Entry 8K9E (electron microscopy, 3.33 A resolution); this record covers chains A and G of the 8 polymer chains in the assembly.

[Chain A]
Name: Cytochrome c7-like domain-containing protein
Organism: Chloroflexus aurantiacus (strain ATCC 29366 / DSM 635 / J-10-fl)
UniProt: A9WEV2 (A9WEV2_CHLAA); numbering as in UniProt (aligned over 1-219)
Amino-acid sequence (219 residues; numbered 1 to 219; the number before each row is that of its first residue):
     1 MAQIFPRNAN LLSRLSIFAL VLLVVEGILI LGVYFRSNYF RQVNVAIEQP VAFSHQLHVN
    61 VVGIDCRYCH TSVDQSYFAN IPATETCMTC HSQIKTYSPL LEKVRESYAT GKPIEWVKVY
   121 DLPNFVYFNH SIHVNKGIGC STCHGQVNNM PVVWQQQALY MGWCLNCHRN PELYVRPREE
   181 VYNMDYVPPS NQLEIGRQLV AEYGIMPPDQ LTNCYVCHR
Not modelled in the structure: 1
Covalent attachments: heme c (HEC) linked to Cys66, Cys87, Cys143, Cys164, Cys167, Cys214
Ion coordination: heme c Fe (5 sites), coordinated by His55, His58, His70, His91, His130, His133, His144, Met161, His168, His218
Ligand contacts:
  - EL6 ([(2S)-2-octadecanoyloxypropyl] octadecanoate): Gly27, Ile28, Leu31, Tyr34, Phe35
  - heme c (HEC), molecule 1: Arg41, Leu122, Pro123, Phe125, Val126, Leu159, Tyr160, Met161, Leu165, His168, Leu211, Thr212, Asn213, Val216, Cys217, His218
  - heme c (HEC), molecule 2: Gln49, Phe53, His55, Val59, Ile64, Asp65, Cys69, His70, Ile81, Pro82, Trp116, Lys118, Val119, Tyr120, Cys140, His144, Val147, Asn148, Val153, Met184
  - heme c (HEC), molecule 3: Val51, Ala52, Phe53, Leu57, His58, Val62, Ile64, Tyr68, Pro82, Thr86, Thr89, Cys90, His91, Ile94, Lys95, Leu100, Leu101, Val104, Trp116
  - heme c (HEC), molecule 4: Tyr68, Thr89, Cys90
  - heme c (HEC), molecule 5: His70, Val73, Phe78, Ala79, Ile81, Lys118, Tyr120, Asp121, Leu122, Phe128, His130, His133, Val134, Ile138, Gly139, Cys140, His144, Leu159, Trp163, Glu180
  - heme c (HEC), molecule 6: Leu122, Val126, Tyr127, Phe128, Ile132, His133, Lys136, Ile138, Thr142, Trp163, His168, Tyr174, Ile205, Met206, Gln210, Leu211, Val216, Cys217

[Chain G]
Name: Uncharacterized protein
Organism: Chloroflexus aurantiacus (strain ATCC 29366 / DSM 635 / J-10-fl)
UniProt: A9WEV8 (A9WEV8_CHLAA); residues 1-112 here = UniProt positions 1-112
Amino-acid sequence (112 residues; each row starts with the number of its first residue):
     1 MSYRPNYSAS RYTAGRPAQP VRTARTMAEP SLSRLMIAGL MVFLVLSLVV LLAGRLPFTP
    61 QPAPVTGNTY RTYVNDARTL LNSYGYTMEG KVHIPIDRAM DLIVERGLPV RE
Not modelled in the structure: 1-31, 112

[Chain A / chain G interface]
Contacting residue pairs (43; chain A residue first):
  Leu11(A) with Leu32(G), hydrophobic; Leu35(G), hydrophobic
  Leu15(A) with Leu35(G), hydrophobic
  Phe18(A) with Met36(G)
  Leu22(A) with Gly39(G); Phe43(G), hydrophobic
  Val25(A) with Phe43(G), hydrophobic
  Glu26(A) with Phe43(G); Leu46(G); Ser47(G)
  Leu29(A) with Ser47(G); Val50(G), hydrophobic
  Val33(A) with Val50(G); Leu51(G), hydrophobic; Gly54(G)
  Ser37(A) with Gly54(G)
  Asn38(A) with Gly54(G), hydrogen bond (backbone-backbone); Arg55(G); Pro57(G), hydrogen bond (side chain-backbone)
  Val43(A) with Pro57(G)
  Asn44(A) with Pro57(G); Thr59(G)
  Gln56(A) with Ala63(G); Val65(G)
  Val59(A) with Tyr70(G)
  Asn60(A) with Val65(G); Thr69(G), hydrogen bond (backbone-side chain); Tyr70(G); Arg71(G)
  Val61(A) with Val65(G), hydrophobic; Asn68(G); Thr69(G); Tyr70(G), hydrogen bond (backbone-backbone)
  Val62(A) with Tyr70(G)
  Gly63(A) with Tyr70(G)
  Asn149(A) with Pro62(G)
  Pro151(A) with Pro62(G)
  Trp154(A) with Thr59(G); Pro60(G); Pro62(G), hydrophobic
  Gln156(A) with Thr59(G)
  Asn183(A) with Tyr70(G), hydrogen bond; Arg71(G)
Also at the interface, not in a pair above, chain A (25 interface residues in all): Ile30, Tyr39
Also at the interface, not in a pair above, chain G (23 interface residues in all): Leu40, Phe58

[In short]
The interface between chain A and chain G involves 25 residues on one side and 23 on the other, with 5
hydrogen bonds. Polar contacts include Asn38(A)-Pro57(G), Asn60(A)-Thr69(G) and Asn183(A)-Tyr70(G). Bound to
chain A: heme c and compound EL6.
Chain A is Cytochrome c7-like domain-containing protein and chain G is Uncharacterized protein, both from
Chloroflexus aurantiacus (strain ATCC 29366 / DSM 635 / J-10-fl); the structure, Cryo-EM structure of the
photosynthetic alternative complex III from Chloroflexus aurantiacus at 3.3 angstrom, was determined by
electron microscopy, deposited together with 8K9F and 8X2J.
